Entry 6Q2D (X-ray diffraction, 3.45 A resolution); this record covers chains C and F of the 4 polymer chains in the assembly.

== Chain C (and F) ==
Protein: Elongation factor 2
Organism: Methanobrevibacter smithii
Notes: chain F of this document is another copy of the same molecule, construct and numbering; everything in this record applies to it too
Reference sequence: A0A2H4U7K7 (A0A2H4U7K7_METSM); numbering as in UniProt (aligned over 1-730)
Sequence (733 residues; each row starts with the number of its first residue; numbers below 1 keep their minus sign (Gly-2 is residue -2)):
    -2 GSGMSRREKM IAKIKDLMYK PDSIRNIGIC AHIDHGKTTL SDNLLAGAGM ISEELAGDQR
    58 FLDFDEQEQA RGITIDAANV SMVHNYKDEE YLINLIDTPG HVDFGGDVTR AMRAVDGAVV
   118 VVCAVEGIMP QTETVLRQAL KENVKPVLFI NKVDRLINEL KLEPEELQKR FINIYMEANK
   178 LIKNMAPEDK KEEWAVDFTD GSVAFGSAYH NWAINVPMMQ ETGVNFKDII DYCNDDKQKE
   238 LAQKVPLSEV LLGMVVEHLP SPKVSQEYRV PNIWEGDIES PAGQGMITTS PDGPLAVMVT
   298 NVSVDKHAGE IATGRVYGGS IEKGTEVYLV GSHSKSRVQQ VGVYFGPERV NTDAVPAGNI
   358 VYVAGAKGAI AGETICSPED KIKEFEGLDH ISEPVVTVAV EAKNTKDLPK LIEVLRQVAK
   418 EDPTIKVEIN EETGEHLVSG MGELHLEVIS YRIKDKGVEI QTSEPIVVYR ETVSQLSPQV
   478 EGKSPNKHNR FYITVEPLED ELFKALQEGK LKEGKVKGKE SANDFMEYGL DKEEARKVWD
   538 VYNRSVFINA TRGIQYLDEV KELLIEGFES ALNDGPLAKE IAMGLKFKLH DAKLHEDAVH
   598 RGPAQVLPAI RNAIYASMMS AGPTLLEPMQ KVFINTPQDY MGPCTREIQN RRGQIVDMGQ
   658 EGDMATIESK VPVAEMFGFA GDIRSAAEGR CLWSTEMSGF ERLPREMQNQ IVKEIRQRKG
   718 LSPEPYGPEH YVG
Not modelled in the structure: -2 to 2, 45-70, 551-552 (chain F: -2 to 387, 551-552, 716-730)
Differences from the reference sequence: expression tag (-2 to 0)
What the authors report for this chain:
  - conformationally variable residues (loop rearrangement): Ser481 to His485, Asn486, His592, His597

== Interface between chain C and chain F ==
Residue-residue contacts - 11 pairs, chain C then chain F:
  Ser719(C) - Ala613(F)
  Pro720(C) - Ser617(F)
  Glu721(C) - Met616(F)
  Glu721(C) - Ser617(F)
  Glu726(C) - Leu574(F)
  Glu726(C) - Ala575(F)
  Glu726(C) - Val709(F)
  Glu726(C) - Arg713(F)
  Val729(C) - Arg713(F)
  Gly730(C) - Arg713(F)
  Gly730(C) - Arg715(F)
Also at the interface, not in a pair above, chain F (10 interface residues in all): Pro573, Gln714

== Overview ==
6 residues of chain C face 10 of chain F across their interface. The paper reports conformational variability
at Ser481(C), Asn486(C) and His592(C) among others.
Chain C and chain F are both Elongation factor 2 (Methanobrevibacter smithii); the structure, Crystal
structure of Methanobrevibacter smithii Dph2 in complex with Methanobrevibacter smithii elongation factor 2,
was determined by X-ray diffraction.
